PDB entry 5CZ4 | X-ray diffraction, 2.30 A resolution | chains O and U of the 28 polymer chains in the assembly

# Chain O
Protein: Proteasome subunit alpha type-2
Organism: Saccharomyces cerevisiae (strain ATCC 204508 / S288c)
Notes: EC 3.4.25.1
UniProt: P23639 (PSA2_YEAST); residues 1-250 here = UniProt positions 1-250
Amino-acid sequence (250 residues; each row starts with the number of its first residue):
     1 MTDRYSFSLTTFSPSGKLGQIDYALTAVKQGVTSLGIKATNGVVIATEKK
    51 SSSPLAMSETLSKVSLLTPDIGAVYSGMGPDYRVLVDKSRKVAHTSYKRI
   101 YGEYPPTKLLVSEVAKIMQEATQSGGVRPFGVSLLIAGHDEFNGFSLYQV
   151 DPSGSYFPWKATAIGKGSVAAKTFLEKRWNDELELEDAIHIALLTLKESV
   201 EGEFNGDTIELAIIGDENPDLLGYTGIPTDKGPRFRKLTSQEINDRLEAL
Swiss-Prot annotation at these positions:
  - cross-link: Lys108 (Glycyl lysine isopeptide (Lys-Gly) (interchain with G-Cter in ubiquitin))

# Chain U
Protein: Proteasome subunit alpha type-1
Organism: Saccharomyces cerevisiae (strain ATCC 204508 / S288c)
Notes: EC 3.4.25.1
UniProt: P21243 (PSA1_YEAST); residues -8 to 243 here correspond to UniProt positions 1-252 (UniProt number = residue number + 9)
Amino-acid sequence (252 residues; numbered -8 to 243; the number before each row is that of its first residue; numbers below 1 keep their minus sign (Met-8 is residue -8)):
    -8 MSGAAAASAAGYDRHITIFSPEGRLYQVEYAFKATNQTNINSLAVRGKDC
    42 TVVISQKKVPDKLLDPTTVSYIFCISRTIGMVVNGPIPDARNAALRAKAE
    92 AAEFRYKYGYDMPCDVLAKRMANLSQIYTQRAYMRPLGVILTFVSVDEEL
   142 GPSIYKTDPAGYYVGYKATATGPKQQEITTNLENHFKKSKIDHINEESWE
   192 KVVEFAITHMIDALGTEFSKNDLEVGVATKDKFFTLSAENIEERLVAIAE
   242 QD
Not modelled in the structure: -8 to 1, 243

# Chain O / chain U interface
Contacting residue pairs - 66 pairs, chain O then chain U:
  Asp3(O) - Tyr124(U)
  Tyr5(O) - Ile7(U)
  Tyr5(O) - Tyr124(U)  hydrophobic
  Leu9(O) - Ile9(U)  hydrophobic
  Leu9(O) - Ala123(U)  hydrophobic
  Gln20(O) - Ile9(U)
  Gln20(O) - Phe10(U)  hydrogen bond (side chain-backbone)
  Tyr23(O) - Phe10(U)  hydrophobic
  Tyr23(O) - Ser11(U)
  Tyr23(O) - Pro12(U)  hydrophobic
  Tyr23(O) - Gly14(U)
  Ala24(O) - Phe10(U)  hydrophobic
  Thr26(O) - Pro12(U)
  Thr26(O) - Glu13(U)
  Ala27(O) - Gly14(U)
  Ser52(O) - Tyr153(U)
  Ser53(O) - Thr170(U)
  Pro54(O) - Lys158(U)
  Pro54(O) - Glu174(U)
  Leu55(O) - Tyr157(U)
  Leu55(O) - Lys158(U)  hydrogen bond (backbone-backbone)
  Leu55(O) - Ala159(U)
  Leu55(O) - Thr170(U)
  Leu55(O) - Leu173(U)  hydrophobic
  Leu55(O) - Glu174(U)
  Leu55(O) - Phe177(U)  hydrophobic
  Ala56(O) - Gly156(U)
  Ala56(O) - Tyr157(U)  hydrophobic
  Met57(O) - Arg37(U)
  Met57(O) - Val155(U)
  Met57(O) - Gly156(U)  hydrogen bond (backbone-backbone)
  Met57(O) - Tyr157(U)
  Met57(O) - Lys158(U)
  Thr60(O) - Tyr146(U)
  Thr60(O) - Val155(U)
  Thr60(O) - Gly156(U)  hydrogen bond (side chain-backbone)
  Leu61(O) - Tyr153(U)  hydrophobic
  Leu61(O) - Val155(U)  hydrophobic
  Met78(O) - Phe10(U)  hydrophobic
  Met78(O) - Leu16(U)  hydrophobic
  Pro80(O) - Gln117(U)
  Pro80(O) - Ala151(U)
  Pro80(O) - Gly152(U)
  Pro80(O) - Tyr153(U)
  Asp81(O) - Gln117(U)
  Arg83(O) - Ala113(U)  hydrogen bond (side chain-backbone)
  Arg83(O) - Asn114(U)
  Arg83(O) - Gly152(U)  hydrogen bond (side chain-backbone)
  Arg83(O) - Tyr154(U)
  Val84(O) - Asn114(U)
  Val84(O) - Gln117(U)
  Asp87(O) - Lys110(U)  salt bridge
  Asp87(O) - Asn114(U)
  Ala121(O) - Gln121(U)
  Gly126(O) - Arg122(U)
  Gly126(O) - Ala123(U)  hydrogen bond (backbone-backbone)
  Val127(O) - Gln121(U)
  Val127(O) - Arg122(U)
  Arg128(O) - Thr8(U)
  Arg128(O) - Phe10(U)
  Arg128(O) - Leu16(U)
  Arg128(O) - Thr120(U)  hydrogen bond (side chain-backbone)
  Arg128(O) - Gln121(U)  hydrogen bond (backbone-backbone)
  Pro129(O) - Phe10(U)
  Phe130(O) - Gln121(U)
  Gly131(O) - Phe10(U)
Also at the interface, not in a pair above, chain O (31 interface residues in all): Met1, Thr2
Also at the interface, not in a pair above, chain U (34 interface residues in all): Thr160

# Summary
31 residues of chain O and 34 residues of chain U are in contact; the contacts include 9 hydrogen bonds and 1
salt bridge. Polar contacts include Asp87(O)-Lys110(U), Gln20(O)-Phe10(U) and Thr60(O)-Gly156(U).
Chain O is Proteasome subunit alpha type-2 and chain U is Proteasome subunit alpha type-1, both from
Saccharomyces cerevisiae (strain ATCC 204508 / S288c); the structure, Yeast 20S proteasome at 2.3 A
resolution, was determined by X-ray diffraction, deposited together with 5CZ5, 5CZ6, 5CZ7, 5CZ8, 5CZ9, 5CZA
and 16 further entries.
